Entry 9IK9 (electron microscopy, 3.37 A resolution); this record covers chains A and E of the 6 polymer chains in the assembly.

[Chain A]
Protein: Guanine nucleotide-binding protein G(i) subunit alpha-1
Source organism: Homo sapiens
Reference sequence: P63096 (GNAI1_HUMAN); residue numbers follow UniProt; this construct covers 5-354
Amino-acid sequence (350 residues; numbered 5 to 354; the number before each row is that of its first residue):
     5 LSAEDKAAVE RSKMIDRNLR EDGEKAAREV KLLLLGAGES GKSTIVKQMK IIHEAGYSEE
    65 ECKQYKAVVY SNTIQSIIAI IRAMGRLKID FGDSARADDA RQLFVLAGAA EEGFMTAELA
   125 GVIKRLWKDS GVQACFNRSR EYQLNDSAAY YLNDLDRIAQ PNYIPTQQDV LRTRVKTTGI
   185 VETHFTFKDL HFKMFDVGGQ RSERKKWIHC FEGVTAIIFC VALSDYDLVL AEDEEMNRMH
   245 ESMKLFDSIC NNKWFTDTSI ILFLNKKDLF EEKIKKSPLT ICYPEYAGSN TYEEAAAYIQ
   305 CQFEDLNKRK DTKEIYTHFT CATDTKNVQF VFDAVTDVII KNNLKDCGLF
Not modelled in the structure: 56-181, 234-240
UniProt features mapped onto this chain:
  - region: Lys-35 to Thr-48 (G1 motif), Asp-173 to Thr-181 (G2 motif), Phe-196 to Arg-205 (G3 motif), Ile-265 to Asp-272 (G4 motif), Thr-324 to Thr-329 (G5 motif)
  - binding site (GTP): Glu-43 to Thr-48, Ser-151, Leu-175 to Thr-181, Asp-200 to Gln-204, Asn-269 to Asp-272, Ala-326
  - binding site (Mg(2+)): Ser-47, Thr-181
  - modified residue: Arg-178 (ADP-ribosylarginine), Gln-204 (Deamidated glutamine), Cys-351 (ADP-ribosylcysteine)
  - natural variant: Gly-40 (G40C: In NEDHISB; G40R: In NEDHISB), Gly-45 (G45D: In NEDHISB), Thr-48 (T48I: In NEDHISB; T48K: In NEDHISB), Gln-52 (Q52P: In NEDHISB), Ser-75 (deletion: In NEDHISB; uncertain significance), Gln-172 (deletion: In NEDHISB), Asp-173 (D173V: In NEDHISB), Glu-186 to Phe-189 (deletion: In NEDHISB; uncertain significance), Cys-224 (C224Y: In NEDHISB), Lys-270 (K270N: In NEDHISB; K270R: In NEDHISB), Asp-272 (D272G: In NEDHISB), Ala-326 (A326P: In NEDHISB), 1 further natural variant entry in UniProt
  - mutagenesis: Gly-42 (G42R: Abolishes switch to an activated conformation and dissociation from beta and gamma subunits upon GTP binding. Abolishes interaction with RGS family members), Glu-116 (E116L: Enhances interaction (inactive GDP-bound) with RGS14), Gln-147 (Q147L: Enhances interaction (inactive GDP-bound) with RGS14), Glu-245 (E245L: Enhances interaction (inactive GDP-bound) with RGS14)

[Chain E]
Protein: scFv16
Source organism: synthetic construct
Notes: antibody fragment or engineered binder
Amino-acid sequence (338 residues; each row starts with the number of its first residue; note: 2 numbers in that range are skipped by the numbering (no residue carries them; nothing is unmodelled there); a row labelled like 121A-121N holds insertion residues (121A, then the next letters in order)):
     2 VQLVESGGGL VQPGGSRKLS CSASGFAFSS FGMHWVRQAP EKGLEWVAYI SSGSGTIYYA
    62 DTVKGRFTIS RDDPKNTLFL QMTSLRSEDT AMYYCVRSIY YYGSSPFDFW GQGTTLTVSS
121A-121N GGGGSGGGGSGGGG
   124 SDIVMTQATS SVPVTPGESV SISCRSSKSL LHSNGNTYLY WFLQRPGQSP QLLIYRMSNL
   184 ASGVPDRFSG SGSGTAFTLT ISRLEAEDVG VYYCMQHLEY PLTFGAGTKL ELSISCRSSK
   244 SLLHSNGNTY LYWFLQRPGQ SPQLLIYRMS NLASGVPDRF SGSGSGTAFT LTISRLEAED
   304 VGVYYCMQHL EYPLTFGAGT KLEL
Not modelled in the structure: 121A-121N, 236-327
Disulfide bonds: Cys-22/Cys-96, Cys-147/Cys-217

[How chain A and chain E interact]
Residue-residue contacts - 17 pairs, chain A then chain E:
  Leu-5(A) / His-155(E)
  Ser-6(A) / His-155(E)
  Ala-7(A) / His-155(E)  hydrogen bond (backbone-side chain)
  Ala-7(A) / Tyr-161(E)  hydrophobic
  Ala-7(A) / Leu-221(E)
  Glu-8(A) / Tyr-161(E)
  Glu-8(A) / Tyr-163(E)
  Glu-8(A) / Arg-179(E)  salt bridge
  Glu-8(A) / His-220(E)  salt bridge
  Ala-11(A) / Tyr-50(E)
  Ala-11(A) / Tyr-101(E)  hydrophobic
  Glu-14(A) / Ser-53(E)
  Glu-14(A) / Gly-56(E)
  Glu-14(A) / Thr-57(E)  hydrogen bond
  Arg-15(A) / Ile-100(E)
  Arg-15(A) / Tyr-101(E)
  Met-18(A) / Ser-53(E)
Other interface residues (no listed pair), chain A (9 interface residues in all): Ala-12
Other interface residues (no listed pair), chain E (16 interface residues in all): Ser-31, Ser-52, Gly-54, Tyr-102

[In short]
9 residues of chain A and 16 residues of chain E are in contact; the contacts include 2 hydrogen bonds and 2
salt bridges. Among the polar pairs are Glu-8(A)/Arg-179(E), Glu-8(A)/His-220(E) and Ala-7(A)/His-155(E).
Chain A is Guanine nucleotide-binding protein G(i) subunit alpha-1 (Homo sapiens) and chain E is scFv16
(synthetic construct); the structure, Cryo-EM Structure of SST analogs bond SSTR1-Gi complex, was determined
by electron microscopy, deposited together with 9IK8.
